PDB entry 8B8R | electron microscopy, 3.10 A resolution | chains C and D of the 5 polymer chains in the assembly

== Chain C ==
Protein: VP3
Source organism: Echovirus E11
Chain sequence (238 residues; each row starts with the number of its first residue):
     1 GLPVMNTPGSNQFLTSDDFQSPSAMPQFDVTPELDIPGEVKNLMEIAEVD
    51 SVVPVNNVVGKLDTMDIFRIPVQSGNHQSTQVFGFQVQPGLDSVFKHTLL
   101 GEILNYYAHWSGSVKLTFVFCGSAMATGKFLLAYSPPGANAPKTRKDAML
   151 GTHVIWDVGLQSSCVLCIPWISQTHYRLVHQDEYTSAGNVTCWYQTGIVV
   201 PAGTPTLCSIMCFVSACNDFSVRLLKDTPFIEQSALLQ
Ligand contacts: sphingosine (SPH): Q12, F13, A24, M25

== Chain D ==
Protein: VP4
Source organism: Echovirus E11
Chain sequence (69 residues; row label = number of the first residue in the row):
     1 MGAQVSTQKTGAHETGLNASGNSIIHYTNINYYKDAASNSANRQDFTQDP
    51 GKFTEPVKDIMIKSMPALN
Unresolved in the structure: 16-24

== Interface between chain C and chain D ==
Contacting residue pairs (30):
  S16(C) with R43(D), hydrogen bond (backbone-side chain)
  D17(C) with R43(D)
  D18(C) with S40(D); A41(D), hydrogen bond (side chain-backbone)
  Q20(C) with N29(D); I30(D), hydrogen bond (side chain-backbone); N31(D); Y32(D), hydrogen bond (side chain-backbone); Y33(D); S38(D)
  S21(C) with Y33(D); S38(D), hydrogen bond (backbone-backbone)
  P22(C) with Y33(D), hydrophobic
  P26(C) with D35(D)
  Q27(C) with D35(D), hydrogen bond (backbone-side chain)
  E39(C) with K52(D), hydrogen bond (backbone-side chain); F53(D)
  K41(C) with T47(D)
  E45(C) with Q48(D); D49(D), hydrogen bond (side chain-backbone); P50(D)
  E48(C) with T54(D)
  V49(C) with F53(D), hydrophobic; T54(D)
  L160(C) with L68(D); N69(D)
  Q161(C) with P66(D); A67(D); L68(D); N69(D)
Also at the interface, not in a pair above, chain C (23 interface residues in all): F19, S23, M25, F28, G38, V40, N42, M44
Also at the interface, not in a pair above, chain D (23 interface residues in all): K34, N39

== In short ==
Chain C and chain D each contribute 23 residues to their interface, with 8 hydrogen bonds. Among the polar
pairs are S16(C)-R43(D), D18(C)-A41(D) and Q20(C)-I30(D). Bound to chain C: sphingosine.
Chain C is VP3 and chain D is VP4, both from Echovirus E11; the structure, Complex of Echovirus 11 with its
attaching receptor decay-accelerating factor (CD55), was determined by electron microscopy (same publication
as 8B9F).
